Entry 4BW9 (X-ray diffraction, 2.35 A resolution); this record covers chain A.

[Chain A]
Name: Pyrrolysine--tRNA ligase
Organism: Methanosarcina mazei
Notes: EC 6.1.1.26; fragment: synthetase domain, residues 185-454
UniProtKB: Q8PWY1 (PYLS_METMA); residue numbers follow UniProt; this construct covers 185-454
Amino-acid sequence (291 residues; numbered 164 to 454; the number before each row is that of its first residue):
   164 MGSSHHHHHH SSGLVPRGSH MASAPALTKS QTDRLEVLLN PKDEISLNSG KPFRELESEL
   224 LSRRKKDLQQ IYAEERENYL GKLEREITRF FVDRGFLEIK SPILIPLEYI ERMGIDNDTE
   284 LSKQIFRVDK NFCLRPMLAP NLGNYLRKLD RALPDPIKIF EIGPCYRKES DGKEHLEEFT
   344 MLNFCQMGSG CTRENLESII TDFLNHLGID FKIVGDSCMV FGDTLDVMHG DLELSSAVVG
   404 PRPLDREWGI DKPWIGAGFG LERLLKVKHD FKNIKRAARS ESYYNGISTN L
Disordered / not traced: 164-186, 209-211
Construct notes: expression tag (164-184); engineered mutation G306 (Tyr in Q8PWY1), F384 (Tyr in Q8PWY1), R405 (Ile in Q8PWY1)
Bound ions: Mg2+: E396, S399 (together with AMP-PNP)
Residues lining bound ligands:
  - AMP-PNP (ANP; phosphoaminophosphonic acid-adenylate ester): R330, E332, E337, H338, L339, F342, M344, E396, L397, S398, S399, G421, F422, G423, R426, I437
  - AMP-PNP: R330, E332, E337, H338, L339, F342, M344, D389, E396, L397, S398, S399, G421, F422, G423, R426, I437

[Overview]
Bound to chain A: AMP-PNP. The Mg2+ site is built by E396 and S399.
Chain A is Pyrrolysine--tRNA ligase (Methanosarcina mazei); the structure, PylRS Y306G, Y384F, I405R mutant in
complex with AMP-PNP, was determined by X-ray diffraction (same publication as 4BWA).
